Entry 4E7I (X-ray diffraction, 2.53 A resolution); this record covers chains A and B of the 4 polymer chains in the assembly.

[Chain A (and B)]
Protein: Pro-Pol polyprotein
Organism: Human spumaretrovirus
Notes: EC 2.7.7.49, 2.7.7.7, 3.1.26.4, 3.4.23.-; chain B of this document is another copy of the same molecule, construct and numbering; everything in this record applies to it too
UniProtKB: P14350 (POL_FOAMV); residues 1-392 here correspond to UniProt positions 752-1143 (UniProt number = residue number + 751)
Chain sequence (395 residues; each row starts with the number of its first residue; numbers below 1 keep their minus sign (Gly-2 is residue -2)):
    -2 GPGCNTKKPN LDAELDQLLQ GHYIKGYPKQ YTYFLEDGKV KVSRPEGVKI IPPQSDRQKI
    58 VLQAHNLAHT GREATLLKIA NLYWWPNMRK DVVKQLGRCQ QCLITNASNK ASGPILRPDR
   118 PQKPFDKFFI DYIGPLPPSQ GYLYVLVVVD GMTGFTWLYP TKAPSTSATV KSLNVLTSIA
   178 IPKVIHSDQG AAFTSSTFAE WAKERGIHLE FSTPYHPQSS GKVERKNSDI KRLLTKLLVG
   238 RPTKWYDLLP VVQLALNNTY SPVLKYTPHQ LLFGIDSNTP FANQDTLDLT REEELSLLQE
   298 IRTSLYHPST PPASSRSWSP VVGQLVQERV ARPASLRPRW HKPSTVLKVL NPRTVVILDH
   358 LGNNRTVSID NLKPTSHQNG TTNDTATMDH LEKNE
Not modelled in the structure: -2 to 7, 376-392 (chain B: -2 to 115, 300-392)
Sequence notes: expression tag (-2 to 0); variant Ser217 (Gly968 in P14350), Gly218 (Ser969 in P14350)
Metal / ion sites: Zn2+: His62, His66, Cys96, Cys99; Mn2+ site 1: Asp128, Asp185 (shared with 1 residue of chain D); Mn2+ site 2: Asp128, Glu221 (shared with 2 residues of chain D)
Small-molecule neighbours: hexane-1,6-diol (HEZ): Val172, Ser175, Ile176
Swiss-Prot annotation at these positions:
  - binding site (Mg(2+)): Asp123, Asp185
From the paper describing this entry:
  - binding site for the 19-nt DNA strand: Gln186, Tyr212, Pro214
  - Mn2+ coordination: Asp128, Asp185, Glu221
  - catalytic residues: Asp128, Asp185, Glu221

[Interface between chain A and chain B]
Residue-residue contacts (64):
  Lys120(A) - Ile272(B)
  Pro121(A) - Ile272(B)
  Phe122(A) - Phe270(B)  hydrophobic
  Phe122(A) - Asn275(B)  hydrogen bond (backbone-side chain)
  Trp154(A) - Ile176(B)
  Asn171(A) - Pro247(B)
  Thr174(A) - Leu251(B)
  Ser175(A) - Pro247(B)
  Ser175(A) - Gln250(B)  hydrogen bond
  Ser175(A) - Leu251(B)
  Ile176(A) - Phe152(B)
  Ile176(A) - Trp154(B)
  Ile176(A) - Leu251(B)
  Ile176(A) - Phe270(B)  hydrophobic
  Ala177(A) - Leu251(B)  hydrophobic
  Ile178(A) - Leu251(B)  hydrophobic
  Ile178(A) - Asn275(B)  hydrogen bond (backbone-side chain)
  Ile178(A) - Thr276(B)
  Pro179(A) - Asn275(B)
  Lys180(A) - Asn275(B)  hydrogen bond
  Pro247(A) - Ser175(B)
  Gln250(A) - Ser175(B)  hydrogen bond (side chain-backbone)
  Gln250(A) - Ile176(B)
  Leu251(A) - Thr174(B)
  Leu251(A) - Ser175(B)
  His266(A) - Phe122(B)
  Leu269(A) - Phe270(B)  hydrophobic
  Phe270(A) - Phe122(B)  hydrophobic
  Phe270(A) - Leu269(B)  hydrophobic
  Phe270(A) - Phe270(B)  hydrophobic
  Ile272(A) - Lys120(B)
  Ile272(A) - Phe122(B)
  Asp273(A) - Phe122(B)
  Ser274(A) - Phe122(B)
  Ser274(A) - Ala177(B)
  Ser274(A) - Ile178(B)  hydrogen bond (side chain-backbone)
  Asn275(A) - Ile178(B)  hydrogen bond (backbone-backbone)
  Asn275(A) - Pro179(B)  hydrogen bond (side chain-backbone)
  Asn275(A) - Lys180(B)
  Asn275(A) - Arg202(B)
  Asn275(A) - Gly203(B)  hydrogen bond (side chain-backbone)
  Thr276(A) - Ile178(B)
  Thr283(A) - Lys120(B)  hydrogen bond (backbone-side chain)
  Leu284(A) - Arg117(B)
  Leu284(A) - Pro118(B)
  Leu286(A) - Pro118(B)
  Leu286(A) - Lys120(B)  hydrogen bond (backbone-side chain)
  Thr287(A) - Pro118(B)
  Thr287(A) - Lys120(B)
  Arg288(A) - Lys120(B)
  Arg288(A) - Pro121(B)
  Arg288(A) - Met149(B)
  Arg288(A) - Leu268(B)  hydrogen bond (side chain-backbone)
  Arg288(A) - Leu269(B)  hydrogen bond (side chain-backbone)
  Glu289(A) - Tyr263(B)  hydrogen bond
  Glu291(A) - Lys120(B)  salt bridge
  Leu292(A) - Gln267(B)
  Leu292(A) - Leu268(B)
  Leu292(A) - Gly271(B)
  Leu295(A) - Phe270(B)
  Gln296(A) - Gly271(B)
  Arg299(A) - Phe270(B)  hydrogen bond (side chain-backbone)
  Arg299(A) - Gly271(B)
  Arg299(A) - Ile272(B)
Also at the interface, not in a pair above, chain A (36 interface residues in all): Phe152, Asp285
Also at the interface, not in a pair above, chain B (32 interface residues in all): Gln119, Ile204, His266

[Summary]
36 residues of chain A face 32 of chain B across their interface; the contacts include 15 hydrogen bonds and 1
salt bridge. Polar contacts include Glu291(A)-Lys120(B), Phe122(A)-Asn275(B) and Ser175(A)-Gln250(B). Ligands
of chain A: hexane-1,6-diol. The paper reports catalytic residues Asp128(A), Asp185(A) and Glu221(A); a
binding site for the 19-nt DNA strand at Gln186(A), Tyr212(A) and Pro214(A).
Chain A and chain B are both Pro-Pol polyprotein (Human spumaretrovirus); the structure, PFV intasome
freeze-trapped prior to 3'-processing, Mn-bound form (UI-Mn), was determined by X-ray diffraction, deposited
together with 4E7H, 4E7J, 4E7K and 4E7L.
